1OTU - chains E and F of the 6 polymer chains in the assembly; structure by X-ray diffraction, 3.30 A resolution.

== Chain E ==
Name: Fab fragment (Heavy chain)
Source organism: Mus musculus
Notes: antibody fragment or engineered binder
Sequence (222 residues; row label = number of the first residue in the row):
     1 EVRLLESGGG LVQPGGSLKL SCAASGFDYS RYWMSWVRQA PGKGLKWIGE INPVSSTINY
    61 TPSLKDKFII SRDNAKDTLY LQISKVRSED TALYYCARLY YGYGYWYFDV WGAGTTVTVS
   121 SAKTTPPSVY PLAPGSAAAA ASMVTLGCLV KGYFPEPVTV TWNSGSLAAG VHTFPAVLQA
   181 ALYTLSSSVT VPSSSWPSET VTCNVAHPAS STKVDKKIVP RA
Not modelled in the structure: 1
Cystine bridges: Cys-22/Cys-96, Cys-148/Cys-203

== Chain F ==
Name: Fab fragment (Light chain)
Source organism: Mus musculus
Notes: antibody fragment or engineered binder
Sequence (211 residues; each row starts with the number of its first residue):
     1 DIVLTQSPAI MSAAPGDKVT MTCSASSSVS YIHWYQQKSG TSPKRWIYDT SKLTSGVPVR
    61 FSGSGSGTSY SLTINTMEAE DAATYYCQQW SSHPQTFGGG TKLEILRADA APTVSIFPPS
   121 SEQLTSGGAS VVCFLNNFYP KDINVKWKID GSERQNGVLN SWTDQDSKDS TYSMSSTLTL
   181 TKDEYERHNS YTCEATHKTS TSPIVKSFNR A
Cystine bridges: Cys-23/Cys-87, Cys-133/Cys-193

== Interface between chain E and chain F ==
Pairs across the interface (83):
  Val-37(E) with Phe-97(F), hydrophobic
  Gln-39(E) with Gln-37(F), hydrogen bond; Tyr-86(F), hydrogen bond
  Lys-43(E) with Tyr-86(F)
  Leu-45(E) with Pro-43(F), hydrophobic; Tyr-86(F), hydrophobic; Phe-97(F), hydrophobic
  Trp-47(E) with Pro-94(F), hydrophobic; Gln-95(F)
  Glu-50(E) with Trp-90(F); Gln-95(F)
  Asn-59(E) with His-93(F)
  Pro-62(E) with Asp-1(F)
  Tyr-95(E) with Gln-37(F), hydrogen bond; Ser-42(F); Pro-43(F)
  Leu-99(E) with Trp-90(F), hydrophobic
  Gly-102(E) with Asp-49(F)
  Tyr-103(E) with Tyr-31(F), hydrophobic; Asp-49(F), hydrogen bond (backbone-side chain); Lys-52(F)
  Tyr-105(E) with Ser-30(F); Tyr-31(F), hydrophobic; His-33(F), hydrogen bond (backbone-side chain); Ser-91(F)
  Trp-106(E) with His-33(F), hydrogen bond (backbone-side chain); Trp-90(F)
  Tyr-107(E) with His-33(F); Tyr-35(F); Arg-45(F), hydrogen bond; Tyr-48(F), hydrophobic
  Phe-108(E) with Tyr-35(F), hydrogen bond (backbone-side chain); Gln-88(F); Trp-90(F), hydrophobic; Gln-95(F); Phe-97(F), hydrophobic
  Asp-109(E) with Arg-45(F), salt bridge
  Trp-111(E) with Tyr-35(F); Ser-42(F); Pro-43(F); Phe-97(F), hydrophobic
  Gly-112(E) with Ser-42(F), hydrogen bond (backbone-side chain)
  Ala-113(E) with Ser-42(F)
  Tyr-130(E) with Ser-120(F); Gln-123(F)
  Pro-131(E) with Ser-120(F); Glu-122(F)
  Leu-132(E) with Phe-117(F); Val-132(F), hydrophobic
  Ala-133(E) with Phe-117(F)
  Thr-145(E) with Ser-115(F); Phe-117(F)
  Leu-146(E) with Phe-134(F)
  Leu-149(E) with Ser-130(F)
  Lys-151(E) with Gln-123(F); Ser-130(F); Thr-179(F)
  His-172(E) with Asn-136(F); Ser-173(F), hydrogen bond
  Thr-173(E) with Thr-163(F)
  Phe-174(E) with Phe-134(F), hydrophobic; Asn-136(F); Ser-161(F); Thr-163(F); Ser-173(F); Met-174(F); Ser-175(F)
  Pro-175(E) with Ser-161(F), hydrogen bond (backbone-side chain); Trp-162(F); Thr-163(F)
  Val-177(E) with Asn-160(F); Ser-161(F)
  Gln-179(E) with Leu-159(F)
  Ser-186(E) with Phe-134(F); Ser-175(F)
  Ser-187(E) with Phe-134(F)
  Ser-188(E) with Phe-134(F); Asn-136(F), hydrogen bond
  Lys-216(E) with Glu-122(F), salt bridge
  Arg-221(E) with Pro-118(F), hydrogen bond (side chain-backbone); Pro-119(F), hydrogen bond (side chain-backbone); Ser-120(F); Ser-121(F)
Interface residues without a listed pair, chain E (45 interface residues in all): Gly-44, Lys-46, Pro-134, Gly-135, Gly-147, Thr-190
Interface residues without a listed pair, chain F (45 interface residues in all): Thr-41, Ser-126, Asn-137, Thr-177

== In short ==
The chain E/chain F interface involves 45 residues from each chain; the contacts include 14 hydrogen bonds and
2 salt bridges. Polar contacts include Asp-109(E)/Arg-45(F), Lys-216(E)/Glu-122(F) and Gln-39(E)/Gln-37(F).
Here chain E is Fab fragment (Heavy chain) and chain F is Fab fragment (Light chain), both from Mus musculus.
Entry 1OTU (Structure of the Escherichia coli ClC Chloride channel E148Q mutant and Fab Complex) was
determined by X-ray diffraction, deposited together with 1OTS and 1OTT.
